PDB entry 6LMJ | X-ray diffraction, 2.80 A resolution | chains B and D of the 4 polymer chains in the assembly

== Chain B ==
Protein: A104R
Organism: African swine fever virus
UniProtKB: A0A0A1E0L7 (A0A0A1E0L7_ASF); residues 7-110 here correspond to UniProt positions 1-104 (UniProt number = residue number - 6)
Amino-acid sequence (110 residues; each row starts with the number of its first residue):
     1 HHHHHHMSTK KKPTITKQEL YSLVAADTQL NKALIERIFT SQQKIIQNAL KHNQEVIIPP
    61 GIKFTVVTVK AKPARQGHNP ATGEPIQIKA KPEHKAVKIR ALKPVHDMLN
Not modelled in the structure: 1-12
Sequence notes: expression tag (1-6)
Reported in the primary citation:
  - binding site for the 19-nt DNA strand: Lys63, Lys89, Lys91, Leu102, Lys103
  - binding site for the 19-nt DNA strand (chain D): Arg75, His78, Pro80, Lys98, Arg100
  - mutagenesis - K89D/K91D: unchanged binding to DNA
  - mutagenesis - K89D/K91D: unchanged binding to the 19-nt DNA strand (chain D)

== Chain D ==
Molecule: 19-nt DNA strand
Sequence (19 nucleotides; numbered 1 to 19; the number before each row is that of its first residue):
     1 TGCTTATCAA TTTGTTGCA

== Interface between chain B and chain D ==
Residue-residue contacts (5):
  Lys63(B) with DA10(D), salt bridge to the phosphate
  Arg100(B) with DA10(D), sugar contact
  Leu102(B) with DT11(D), phosphate contact
  Lys103(B) with DT11(D), hydrogen bond to the phosphate; DT12(D), salt bridge to the phosphate
Other interface residues (no listed pair), chain D (4 interface residues in all): DA9

== Overview ==
The chain B/chain D interface involves 4 residues from each chain; the contacts include 1 hydrogen bond and 2
salt bridges. Polar contacts include Lys103(B)-DT11(D), Lys63(B)-DA10(D) and Lys103(B)-DT12(D). From the
paper: a binding site for the 19-nt DNA strand at Lys63(B), Lys89(B) and Lys91(B) among others; K89D/K91D of
chain B leave binding to DNA unchanged.
Chain B is A104R (African swine fever virus) and chain D is a 19-nt DNA strand; the structure, ASFV pA104R in
complex with double-strand DNA, was determined by X-ray diffraction, deposited together with 6LMH.
